8EEE - chains Z and E of the 6 polymer chains in the assembly; structure by X-ray diffraction, 2.82 A resolution.

# Chain Z (and E)
Molecule: Envelope protein E
Source organism: Zika virus ZIKV/H. sapiens/FrenchPolynesia/10087PF/2013
Notes: chain E of this document is another copy of the same molecule, construct and numbering; everything in this record applies to it too
Reference sequence: A0A024B7W1 (POLG_ZIKVF); residues 1-405 here correspond to UniProt positions 291-695 (UniProt number = residue number + 290)
Chain sequence (405 residues; row label = number of the first residue in the row):
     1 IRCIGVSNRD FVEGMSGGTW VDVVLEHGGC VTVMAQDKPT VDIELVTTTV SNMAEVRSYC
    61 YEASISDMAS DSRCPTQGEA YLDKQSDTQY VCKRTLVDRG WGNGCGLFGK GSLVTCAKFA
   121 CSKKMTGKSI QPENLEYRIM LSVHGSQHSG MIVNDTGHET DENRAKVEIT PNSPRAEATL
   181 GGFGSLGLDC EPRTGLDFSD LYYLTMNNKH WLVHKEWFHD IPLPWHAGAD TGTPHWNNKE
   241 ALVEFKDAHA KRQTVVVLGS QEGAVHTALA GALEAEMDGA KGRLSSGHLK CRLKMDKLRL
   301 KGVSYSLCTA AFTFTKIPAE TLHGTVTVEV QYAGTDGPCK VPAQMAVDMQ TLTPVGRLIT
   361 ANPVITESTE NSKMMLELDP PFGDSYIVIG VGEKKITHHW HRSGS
Not modelled in the structure: 153-162, 404-405 (chain E: 152-162, 404-405)
Cystine bridges: C3-C30, C60-C121, C74-C105, C92-C116, C190-C291, C308-C339
UniProt features mapped onto this chain:
  - region: D98 to G111 (Fusion peptide)
  - glycosylation: N154 (N-linked (GlcNAc...) asparagine)
  - cross-link (Glycyl lysine isopeptide (Lys-Gly)): K38 (interchain with G-Cter in ubiquitin), K281 (interchain with G-Cter in ubiquitin)
From the paper describing this entry:
  - mutagenesis - G259A, K316A, M375A: decreased binding to rhMZ134-B

# Chain Z / chain E interface
Contacting residue pairs (46; chain Z residue first):
  I4(Z) - F108(E)  hydrophobic
  G5(Z) - F108(E)
  S7(Z) - D98(E)  hydrogen bond
  D98(Z) - S7(E)
  W101(Z) - H148(E)
  W101(Z) - K316(E)
  W101(Z) - I317(E)
  W101(Z) - A319(E)
  W101(Z) - T327(E)
  W101(Z) - M375(E)  hydrophobic
  G102(Z) - M151(E)
  G106(Z) - A319(E)
  F108(Z) - I4(E)  hydrophobic
  F108(Z) - G5(E)
  F108(Z) - A319(E)  hydrophobic
  F108(Z) - E320(E)
  F108(Z) - T321(E)
  F108(Z) - T327(E)
  M151(Z) - G102(E)
  K246(Z) - E274(E)  salt bridge
  V256(Z) - K209(E)
  V257(Z) - K209(E)  hydrogen bond (backbone-side chain)
  L258(Z) - G263(E)
  L258(Z) - H266(E)  hydrogen bond (backbone-side chain)
  S260(Z) - S260(E)
  S260(Z) - G263(E)  hydrogen bond (backbone-backbone)
  Q261(Z) - G263(E)
  E262(Z) - G259(E)
  G263(Z) - G259(E)
  G263(Z) - S260(E)  hydrogen bond (backbone-backbone)
  G263(Z) - Q261(E)  hydrogen bond (backbone-side chain)
  H266(Z) - L258(E)
  H266(Z) - G259(E)  hydrogen bond (side chain-backbone)
  T267(Z) - Q261(E)
  E274(Z) - K246(E)  salt bridge
  K316(Z) - W101(E)
  I317(Z) - W101(E)
  A319(Z) - W101(E)
  A319(Z) - G106(E)
  A319(Z) - F108(E)  hydrophobic
  E320(Z) - F108(E)
  T321(Z) - F108(E)
  T327(Z) - W101(E)
  T327(Z) - F108(E)
  E329(Z) - W101(E)
  M375(Z) - W101(E)  hydrophobic
Other interface residues (no listed pair), chain Z (32 interface residues in all): H148, G259, A264, V328
Other interface residues (no listed pair), chain E (33 interface residues in all): D247, E262, A264, T267, L322, V328, E329

# In short
32 residues of chain Z face 33 of chain E across their interface, with 7 hydrogen bonds and 2 salt bridges.
Polar contacts include K246(Z)-E274(E), S7(Z)-D98(E) and V257(Z)-K209(E). The paper reports that G259A, K316A
and M375A of chain Z reduce binding to rhMZ134-B.
Both chains are Envelope protein E (Zika virus ZIKV/H. sapiens/FrenchPolynesia/10087PF/2013). Entry 8EEE
(Crystal structure of a NHP anti-ZIKV neutralizing antibody rhMZ104-d in complex with ZIKV E glycoprotein) was
determined by X-ray diffraction, deposited together with 8EE8, 8EED, 8EEZ, 8EF0 and 8EF2.
